PDB entry 3V1V | X-ray diffraction, 1.80 A resolution | chain A

[Chain A]
Name: 2-methylisoborneol synthase
From: Streptomyces coelicolor
Notes: EC 4.2.3.-
UniProt: Q9F1Y6 (MIBS_STRCO); residues 29-440 here = UniProt positions 29-440
Amino-acid sequence (433 residues; numbered 8 to 440; the number before each row is that of its first residue):
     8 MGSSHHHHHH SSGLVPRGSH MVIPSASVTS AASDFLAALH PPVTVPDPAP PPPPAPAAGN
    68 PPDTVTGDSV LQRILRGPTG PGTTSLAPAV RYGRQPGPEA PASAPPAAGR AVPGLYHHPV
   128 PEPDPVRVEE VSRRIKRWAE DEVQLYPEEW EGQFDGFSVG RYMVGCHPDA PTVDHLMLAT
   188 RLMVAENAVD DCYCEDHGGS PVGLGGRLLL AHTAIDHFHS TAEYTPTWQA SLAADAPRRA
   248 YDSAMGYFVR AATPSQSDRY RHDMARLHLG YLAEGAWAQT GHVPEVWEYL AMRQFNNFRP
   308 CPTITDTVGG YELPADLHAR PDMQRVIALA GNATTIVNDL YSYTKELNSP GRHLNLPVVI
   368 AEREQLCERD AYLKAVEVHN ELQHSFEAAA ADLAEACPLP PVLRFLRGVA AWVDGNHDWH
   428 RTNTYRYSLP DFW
Disordered / not traced: 8-115, 155-158, 203-206
Construct notes: expression tag (8-28)
Swiss-Prot annotation at these positions:
  - binding site (Mg(2+)): Asp197, Asp198, Glu202, Asn345, Ser349, Glu353
Bound ions: Mg2+ site 1: Asp197 (together with geranyl S-thiolodiphosphate); Mg2+ site 2: Asn345, Ser349, Glu353 (together with geranyl S-thiolodiphosphate)
Small-molecule neighbours: geranyl S-thiolodiphosphate (GST): Met190, Glu193, Asn194, Asp197, Leu274, Tyr278, Arg300, Asn303, Asn304, Phe305, Pro307, Cys308, Thr342, Asn345, Ser349, Lys352, Glu353, His360, Arg433, Tyr434
Reported in the primary citation:
  - Mg2+ coordination: Asp197, Asn345, Ser349, Glu353
  - binding site for geranyl S-thiolodiphosphate: Phe305
  - mutagenesis - E193A, E193D, E193L: unchanged catalytic activity on 2MGPP
  - mutagenesis - Y169F: unchanged catalytic activity
  - conformationally variable residues (order/disorder transition): Glu155 to Gln160, Cys199 to Gly206

[Summary]
Chain A binds geranyl S-thiolodiphosphate. Asn345, Ser349 and Glu353 coordinate Mg2+ site 2. UniProt lists 6
Mg2+-binding residues. From the paper: a binding site for geranyl S-thiolodiphosphate at Phe305; E193A, E193D
and E193L leave catalytic activity on 2MGPP unchanged.
Chain A is 2-methylisoborneol synthase (Streptomyces coelicolor); the structure, Crystal structure of
2-methylisoborneol synthase from Streptomyces coelicolor A3(2) in complex with Mg2+ and
geranyl-S-thiolodiphosphate, was determined by X-ray diffraction, deposited together with 3V1X.
